Entry 3AXM (X-ray diffraction, 1.65 A resolution); this record covers chains F and X of the 16 polymer chains in the assembly.

[Chain F]
Molecule: Ribulose bisphosphate carboxylase large chain
From: Oryza sativa Japonica Group
Notes: EC 4.1.1.39
Reference sequence: P0C512 (RBL_ORYSJ); residue numbers follow UniProt; this construct covers 1-477
Sequence (477 residues; row label = number of the first residue in the row):
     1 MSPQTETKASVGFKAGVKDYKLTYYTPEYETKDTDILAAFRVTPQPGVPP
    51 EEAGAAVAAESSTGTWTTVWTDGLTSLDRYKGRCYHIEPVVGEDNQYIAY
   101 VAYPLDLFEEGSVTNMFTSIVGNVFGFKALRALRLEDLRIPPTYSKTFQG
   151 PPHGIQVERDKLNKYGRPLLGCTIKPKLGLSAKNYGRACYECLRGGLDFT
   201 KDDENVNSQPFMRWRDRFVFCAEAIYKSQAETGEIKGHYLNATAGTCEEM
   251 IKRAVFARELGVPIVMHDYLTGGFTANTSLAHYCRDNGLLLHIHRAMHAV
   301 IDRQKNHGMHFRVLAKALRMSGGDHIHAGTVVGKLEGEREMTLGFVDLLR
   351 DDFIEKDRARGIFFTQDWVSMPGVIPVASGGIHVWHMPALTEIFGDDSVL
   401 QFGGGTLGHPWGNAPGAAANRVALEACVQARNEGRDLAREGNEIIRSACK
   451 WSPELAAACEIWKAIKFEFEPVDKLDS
Unresolved in the structure: 1-11, 18-20, 333-337, 464-477
Modified / non-standard residues: K201 (lysine nz-carboxylic acid; KCX)
Ion coordination: Mg2+: K201, D203, E204 (together with 6-phosphogluconic acid)
Small-molecule neighbours: 6-phosphogluconic acid (6PG): T173, K175, K201, D203, E204, H294, R295, H298, H327, G329, S379, G380

[Chain X]
Molecule: Ribulose bisphosphate carboxylase small chain, chloroplastic
From: Oryza sativa Japonica Group
Notes: EC 4.1.1.39
Reference sequence: Q0INY7 (RBS1_ORYSJ); the author numbering skips numbers that UniProt does not, so the offset changes along the chain: 1-46 = UniProt 48-93; 48-129 = UniProt 94-175
Sequence (129 residues; row label = number of the first residue in the row; note: 1 number in that range is skipped by the numbering (no residue carries it; nothing is unmodelled there); numbering starts at 0):
     0 XMQVWPIEGIKKFETLSYLPPLTVEDLLKQIEYLLRSKWVPCLEFSK
    48 VGFVYRENHRSPGYYDGRYWTMWKLPMFGCTDATQVLKELEEAKKAYPDA
    98 FVRIIGFDNVRQVQLISFIAYKPPGCEESGGN
Unresolved in the structure: 124-129
Construct notes: amidation (0)
Modified / non-standard residues: NME (methylamine) at position 0

[Interface between chain F and chain X]
Pairs across the interface - 79 pairs, chain F then chain X:
  Q156(F) - V110(X)
  K161(F) - G60(X)
  K161(F) - R65(X)  hydrogen bond (backbone-side chain)
  N163(F) - E13(X)
  N163(F) - R65(X)
  K164(F) - E13(X)  salt bridge
  Y165(F) - T14(X)  hydrogen bond (backbone-side chain)
  Y165(F) - Q111(X)
  Y165(F) - L112(X)
  Y165(F) - I113(X)
  Y165(F) - S114(X)
  G166(F) - T14(X)
  G166(F) - L112(X)  hydrogen bond (backbone-backbone)
  R167(F) - E13(X)  salt bridge
  R167(F) - T14(X)  hydrogen bond
  R194(F) - W4(X)  hydrogen bond (side chain-backbone)
  R194(F) - P5(X)  hydrogen bond (side chain-backbone)
  R194(F) - I6(X)
  G195(F) - W4(X)
  G195(F) - Y17(X)
  G196(F) - Y17(X)
  Y226(F) - R53(X)  hydrogen bond
  Q229(F) - Y62(X)
  A230(F) - K10(X)
  E231(F) - P5(X)
  E231(F) - I6(X)
  E231(F) - K10(X)
  T232(F) - K10(X)
  T232(F) - K11(X)  hydrogen bond (backbone-backbone)
  G233(F) - F50(X)
  G233(F) - V51(X)
  E234(F) - K11(X)
  E234(F) - F12(X)
  E234(F) - E13(X)  hydrogen bond (side chain-backbone)
  E234(F) - S16(X)
  I235(F) - V51(X)  hydrophobic
  I235(F) - Y62(X)
  I235(F) - R65(X)
  R258(F) - S58(X)
  R258(F) - P59(X)
  G261(F) - R53(X)  hydrogen bond (backbone-side chain)
  G261(F) - R57(X)
  G261(F) - P59(X)
  V262(F) - P59(X)
  P263(F) - Y62(X)
  N287(F) - P59(X)
  G288(F) - P59(X)
  L289(F) - P59(X)  hydrophobic
  P410(F) - M1(X)
  W411(F) - NME_0(X)
  W411(F) - M1(X)
  W411(F) - Q2(X)
  A414(F) - W4(X)  hydrophobic
  P415(F) - Q2(X)
  A418(F) - W4(X)  hydrophobic
  R421(F) - E13(X)  hydrogen bond (side chain-backbone)
  R421(F) - T14(X)
  R421(F) - S16(X)
  R421(F) - Y17(X)
  E425(F) - E13(X)
  E425(F) - T14(X)
  E425(F) - L15(X)  hydrogen bond (side chain-backbone)
  E425(F) - S16(X)  hydrogen bond (side chain-backbone)
  E425(F) - Y17(X)  hydrogen bond (side chain-backbone)
  E425(F) - L18(X)
  A426(F) - L18(X)
  Q429(F) - L18(X)
  Q429(F) - Q29(X)
  R431(F) - Y32(X)
  N432(F) - Q29(X)
  N432(F) - Y32(X)  hydrogen bond
  N432(F) - R35(X)  hydrogen bond (backbone-side chain)
  E433(F) - K28(X)
  E433(F) - Q29(X)
  W451(F) - Y17(X)
  W451(F) - L18(X)  hydrophobic
  W451(F) - P19(X)
  P453(F) - Q2(X)
  E454(F) - W4(X)
Interface residues without a listed pair, chain F (46 interface residues in all): D160, D198, K236, V422, V428, G434
Interface residues without a listed pair, chain X (37 interface residues in all): V3, D25, R100

[Overview]
The interface between chain F and chain X involves 46 residues on one side and 37 on the other, with 16
hydrogen bonds and 2 salt bridges. Polar pairs include K164(F)-E13(X), R167(F)-E13(X) and K161(F)-R65(X).
Bound to chain F: 6-phosphogluconic acid.
Here chain F is Ribulose bisphosphate carboxylase large chain and chain X is Ribulose bisphosphate carboxylase
small chain, chloroplastic, both from Oryza sativa Japonica Group. Entry 3AXM (Structure of rice Rubisco in
complex with 6PG) was determined by X-ray diffraction together with 3AXK and 1WDD from the same study.
